6UTV - chains CCC and DDD of the 9 polymer chains in the assembly; structure by X-ray diffraction, 3.45 A resolution.

# Chain CCC
Protein: DNA-directed RNA polymerase subunit beta
Organism: Escherichia coli K-12
Notes: EC 2.7.7.6
UniProt: P0A8V2 (RPOB_ECOLI); residue numbers follow UniProt; this construct covers 1-1342
Sequence (1342 residues; numbered 1 to 1342; the number before each row is that of its first residue):
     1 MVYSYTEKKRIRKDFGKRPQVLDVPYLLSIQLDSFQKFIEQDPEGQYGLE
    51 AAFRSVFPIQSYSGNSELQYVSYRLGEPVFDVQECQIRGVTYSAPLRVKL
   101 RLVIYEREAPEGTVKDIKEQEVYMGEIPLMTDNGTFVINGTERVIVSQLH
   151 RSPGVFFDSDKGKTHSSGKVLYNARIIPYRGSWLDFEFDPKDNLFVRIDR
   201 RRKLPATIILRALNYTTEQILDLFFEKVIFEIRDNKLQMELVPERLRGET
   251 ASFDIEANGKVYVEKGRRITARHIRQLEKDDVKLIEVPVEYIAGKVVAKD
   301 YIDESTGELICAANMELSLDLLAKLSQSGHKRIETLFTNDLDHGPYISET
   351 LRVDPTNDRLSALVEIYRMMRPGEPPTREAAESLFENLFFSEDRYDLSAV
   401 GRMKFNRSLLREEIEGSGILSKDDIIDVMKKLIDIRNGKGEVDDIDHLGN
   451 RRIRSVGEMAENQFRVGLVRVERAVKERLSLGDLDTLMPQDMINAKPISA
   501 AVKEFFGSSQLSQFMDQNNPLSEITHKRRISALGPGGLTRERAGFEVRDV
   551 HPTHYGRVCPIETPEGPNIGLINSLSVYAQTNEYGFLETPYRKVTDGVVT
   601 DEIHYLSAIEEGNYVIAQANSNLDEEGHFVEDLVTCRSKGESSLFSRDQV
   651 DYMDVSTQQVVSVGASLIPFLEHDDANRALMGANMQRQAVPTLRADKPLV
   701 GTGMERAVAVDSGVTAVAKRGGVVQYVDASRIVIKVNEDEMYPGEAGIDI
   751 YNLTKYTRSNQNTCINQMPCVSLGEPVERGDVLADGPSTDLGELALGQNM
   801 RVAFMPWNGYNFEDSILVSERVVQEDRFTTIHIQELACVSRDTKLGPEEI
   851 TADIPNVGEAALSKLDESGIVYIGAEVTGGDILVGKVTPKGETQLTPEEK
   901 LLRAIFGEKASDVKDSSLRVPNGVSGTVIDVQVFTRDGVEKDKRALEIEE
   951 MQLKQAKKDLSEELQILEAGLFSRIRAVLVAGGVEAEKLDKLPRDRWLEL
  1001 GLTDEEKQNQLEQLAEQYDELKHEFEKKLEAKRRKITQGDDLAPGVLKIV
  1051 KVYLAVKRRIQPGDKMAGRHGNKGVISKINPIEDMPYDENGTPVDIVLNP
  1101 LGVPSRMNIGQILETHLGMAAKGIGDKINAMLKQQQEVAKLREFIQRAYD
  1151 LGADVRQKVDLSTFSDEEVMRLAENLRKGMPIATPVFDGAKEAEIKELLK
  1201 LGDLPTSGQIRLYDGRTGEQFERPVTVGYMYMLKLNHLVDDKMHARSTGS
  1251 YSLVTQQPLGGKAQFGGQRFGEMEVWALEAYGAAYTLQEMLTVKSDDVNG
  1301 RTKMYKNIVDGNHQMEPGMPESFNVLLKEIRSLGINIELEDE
Unresolved in the structure: 1
Swiss-Prot annotation at these positions:
  - modified residue (N6-acetyllysine): Lys1022, Lys1200

# Chain DDD
Protein: DNA-directed RNA polymerase subunit beta'
Organism: Escherichia coli K-12
Notes: EC 2.7.7.6
UniProt: P0A8T7 (RPOC_ECOLI); residues 1-1407 here = UniProt positions 1-1407
Sequence (1407 residues; each row starts with the number of its first residue):
     1 MKDLLKFLKAQTKTEEFDAIKIALASPDMIRSWSFGEVKKPETINYRTFK
    51 PERDGLFCARIFGPVKDYECLCGKYKRLKHRGVICEKCGVEVTQTKVRRE
   101 RMGHIELASPTAHIWFLKSLPSRIGLLLDMPLRDIERVLYFESYVVIEGG
   151 MTNLERQQILTEEQYLDALEEFGDEFDAKMGAEAIQALLKSMDLEQECEQ
   201 LREELNETNSETKRKKLTKRIKLLEAFVQSGNKPEWMILTVLPVLPPDLR
   251 PLVPLDGGRFATSDLNDLYRRVINRNNRLKRLLDLAAPDIIVRNEKRMLQ
   301 EAVDALLDNGRRGRAITGSNKRPLKSLADMIKGKQGRFRQNLLGKRVDYS
   351 GRSVITVGPYLRLHQCGLPKKMALELFKPFIYGKLELRGLATTIKAAKKM
   401 VEREEAVVWDILDEVIREHPVLLNRAPTLHRLGIQAFEPVLIEGKAIQLH
   451 PLVCAAYNADFDGDQMAVHVPLTLEAQLEARALMMSTNNILSPANGEPII
   501 VPSQDVVLGLYYMTRDCVNAKGEGMVLTGPKEAERLYRSGLASLHARVKV
   551 RITEYEKDANGELVAKTSLKDTTVGRAILWMIVPKGLPYSIVNQALGKKA
   601 ISKMLNTCYRILGLKPTVIFADQIMYTGFAYAARSGASVGIDDMVIPEKK
   651 HEIISEAEAEVAEIQEQFQSGLVTAGERYNKVIDIWAAANDRVSKAMMDN
   701 LQTETVINRDGQEEKQVSFNSIYMMADSGARGSAAQIRQLAGMRGLMAKP
   751 DGSIIETPITANFREGLNVLQYFISTHGARKGLADTALKTANSGYLTRRL
   801 VDVAQDLVVTEDDCGTHEGIMMTPVIEGGDVKEPLRDRVLGRVTAEDVLK
   851 PGTADILVPRNTLLHEQWCDLLEENSVDAVKVRSVVSCDTDFGVCAHCYG
   901 RDLARGHIINKGEAIGVIAAQSIGEPGTQLTMRTFHIGGAASRAAAESSI
   951 QVKNKGSIKLSNVKSVVNSSGKLVITSRNTELKLIDEFGRTKESYKVPYG
  1001 AVLAKGDGEQVAGGETVANWDPHTMPVITEVSGFVRFTDMIDGQTITRQT
  1051 DELTGLSSLVVLDSAERTAGGKDLRPALKIVDAQGNDVLIPGTDMPAQYF
  1101 LPGKAIVQLEDGVQISSGDTLARIPQESGGTKDITGGLPRVADLFEARRP
  1151 KEPAILAEISGIVSFGKETKGKRRLVITPVDGSDPYEEMIPKWRQLNVFE
  1201 GERVERGDVISDGPEAPHDILRLRGVHAVTRYIVNEVQDVYRLQGVKIND
  1251 KHIEVIVRQMLRKATIVNAGSSDFLEGEQVEYSRVKIANRELEANGKVGA
  1301 TYSRDLLGITKASLATESFISAASFQETTRVLTEAAVAGKRDELRGLKEN
  1351 VIVGRLIPAGTGYAYHQDRMRRRAAGEAPAAPQVTAEDASASLAELLNAG
  1401 LGGSDNE
Unresolved in the structure: 1-14, 1377-1407
Metal / ion sites: Zn2+ site 1: Cys70, Cys72, Cys85, Cys88; Mg2+ site 1 near Asp460 (its only coordinating residue here); Mg2+ site 2: Asp460, Asp462, Asp464 (shared with 2 residues of chain 333); Zn2+ site 2: Cys814, Cys888, Cys895, Cys898
Residues lining bound ligands: diphosphate (DPO): Asn458, Asp460, Arg731, Arg933, Ile937
Swiss-Prot annotation at these positions:
  - binding site (Zn(2+)): Cys70, Cys72, Cys85, Cys88, Cys814, Cys888, Cys895, Cys898
  - binding site (Mg(2+)): Asp460, Asp462, Asp464
  - modified residue: Lys983 (N6-acetyllysine)

# Chain CCC / chain DDD interface
Pairs across the interface (386; chain CCC residue first):
  Ser167(CCC) - Ser1064(DDD)
  Ser167(CCC) - Ala1065(DDD)  hydrogen bond (backbone-backbone)
  Gly168(CCC) - Ala1065(DDD)
  Lys169(CCC) - Arg1067(DDD)
  Arg268(CCC) - Asp1042(DDD)  salt bridge
  Arg268(CCC) - Arg1048(DDD)
  Thr270(CCC) - Arg1048(DDD)
  Asp340(CCC) - Thr1068(DDD)
  Leu341(CCC) - Gly1043(DDD)
  Phe545(CCC) - Lys781(DDD)
  Phe545(CCC) - Leu788(DDD)  hydrophobic
  Arg548(CCC) - Arg780(DDD)  hydrogen bond (backbone-side chain)
  Arg548(CCC) - Leu788(DDD)
  Asp549(CCC) - Pro750(DDD)
  Asp549(CCC) - Arg780(DDD)
  Asp549(CCC) - Lys781(DDD)
  Val550(CCC) - Phe773(DDD)  hydrophobic
  Val550(CCC) - Thr776(DDD)
  Val550(CCC) - His777(DDD)  hydrogen bond (backbone-side chain)
  Val550(CCC) - Arg780(DDD)
  His551(CCC) - Phe773(DDD)
  Tyr555(CCC) - Val769(DDD)
  Tyr555(CCC) - Leu770(DDD)
  Tyr555(CCC) - Phe773(DDD)  hydrophobic
  Pro560(CCC) - Thr776(DDD)
  Pro560(CCC) - Arg780(DDD)  hydrogen bond (backbone-side chain)
  Ile561(CCC) - Tyr772(DDD)  hydrophobic
  Thr563(CCC) - Arg780(DDD)
  Glu565(CCC) - Leu783(DDD)
  Glu565(CCC) - His936(DDD)  salt bridge
  Gly566(CCC) - Ala787(DDD)
  Ile569(CCC) - Arg780(DDD)
  Ile569(CCC) - Leu783(DDD)
  Ile569(CCC) - Ala784(DDD)
  Asn573(CCC) - Arg780(DDD)
  Gln618(CCC) - Val769(DDD)
  Gln618(CCC) - Leu770(DDD)
  Asn620(CCC) - Asn768(DDD)
  Asn620(CCC) - Val769(DDD)
  Ser642(CCC) - Leu770(DDD)
  Val660(CCC) - Val769(DDD)  hydrophobic
  Val660(CCC) - Phe773(DDD)  hydrophobic
  Leu671(CCC) - Tyr772(DDD)
  Glu672(CCC) - Gly766(DDD)
  Glu672(CCC) - Leu767(DDD)  hydrogen bond (backbone-backbone)
  His673(CCC) - Phe763(DDD)  hydrogen bond (side chain-backbone)
  His673(CCC) - Arg764(DDD)  hydrogen bond (side chain-backbone)
  His673(CCC) - Glu765(DDD)
  His673(CCC) - Gly766(DDD)  hydrogen bond (side chain-backbone)
  Asp674(CCC) - Phe763(DDD)
  Asp674(CCC) - Tyr772(DDD)  hydrogen bond (backbone-side chain)
  Asp675(CCC) - Arg744(DDD)  salt bridge
  Asp675(CCC) - Phe763(DDD)
  Asp675(CCC) - Tyr772(DDD)  hydrogen bond (backbone-side chain)
  Ala676(CCC) - Tyr772(DDD)  hydrogen bond (backbone-side chain)
  Ala676(CCC) - Ala779(DDD)  hydrophobic
  Asn677(CCC) - Ala779(DDD)
  Asn677(CCC) - Leu783(DDD)
  Asn677(CCC) - His936(DDD)
  Asn677(CCC) - Gly938(DDD)  hydrogen bond (side chain-backbone)
  Ala679(CCC) - Tyr772(DDD)
  Leu680(CCC) - Leu783(DDD)  hydrophobic
  Met681(CCC) - His936(DDD)  hydrogen bond
  Phe804(CCC) - Ala637(DDD)
  Phe804(CCC) - Ser638(DDD)  hydrogen bond (backbone-side chain)
  Met805(CCC) - Ala637(DDD)
  Pro806(CCC) - Asp505(DDD)
  Pro806(CCC) - Ala632(DDD)
  Pro806(CCC) - Ala633(DDD)
  Pro806(CCC) - Ala637(DDD)
  Trp807(CCC) - Ala633(DDD)  hydrophobic
  Asn808(CCC) - Pro359(DDD)
  Asn808(CCC) - Phe629(DDD)
  Asn808(CCC) - Ala630(DDD)
  Asn808(CCC) - Ala633(DDD)
  Gly809(CCC) - Val357(DDD)
  Gly809(CCC) - Pro359(DDD)
  Gly809(CCC) - Phe629(DDD)
  Tyr810(CCC) - Val357(DDD)
  Tyr810(CCC) - Pro359(DDD)  hydrophobic
  Tyr810(CCC) - Tyr360(DDD)
  Asn811(CCC) - Asp505(DDD)
  Phe812(CCC) - Val357(DDD)  hydrophobic
  Phe812(CCC) - Pro451(DDD)
  Phe812(CCC) - Phe461(DDD)  hydrophobic
  Phe812(CCC) - Ser503(DDD)
  Phe812(CCC) - Gln504(DDD)  hydrogen bond (backbone-side chain)
  Phe812(CCC) - Asp505(DDD)
  Phe812(CCC) - Phe629(DDD)  hydrophobic
  Glu813(CCC) - Ala459(DDD)
  Glu813(CCC) - Asp460(DDD)
  Glu813(CCC) - Phe461(DDD)  hydrogen bond (backbone-backbone)
  Glu813(CCC) - Gln504(DDD)
  Asp814(CCC) - Phe461(DDD)
  Asp814(CCC) - Arg731(DDD)  salt bridge
  Ser815(CCC) - Val357(DDD)
  Ser815(CCC) - Phe461(DDD)
  Arg841(CCC) - Asp256(DDD)  salt bridge
  Arg841(CCC) - Gly257(DDD)
  Lys844(CCC) - Arg47(DDD)
  Gln894(CCC) - Lys66(DDD)
  Gln894(CCC) - Glu69(DDD)  hydrogen bond
  Gln894(CCC) - Lys76(DDD)
  Gln894(CCC) - Arg77(DDD)  hydrogen bond
  Gln1061(CCC) - Lys445(DDD)
  Pro1062(CCC) - Ala446(DDD)
  Gly1063(CCC) - Val354(DDD)
  Gly1063(CCC) - Ala446(DDD)
  Lys1065(CCC) - Asp462(DDD)
  Lys1073(CCC) - Asp462(DDD)
  Val1075(CCC) - Val354(DDD)  hydrophobic
  Val1075(CCC) - Ile355(DDD)
  Val1075(CCC) - Phe461(DDD)
  Val1075(CCC) - Asp462(DDD)
  Val1075(CCC) - Gly463(DDD)
  Ile1076(CCC) - Thr356(DDD)  hydrogen bond (backbone-side chain)
  Ser1077(CCC) - Thr356(DDD)
  Ser1077(CCC) - Val357(DDD)
  Asn1099(CCC) - Gln504(DDD)
  Asn1099(CCC) - Asp505(DDD)
  Pro1100(CCC) - Ala637(DDD)
  Pro1100(CCC) - Val639(DDD)  hydrophobic
  Pro1100(CCC) - Met725(DDD)
  Leu1101(CCC) - Gln504(DDD)
  Leu1101(CCC) - Asp505(DDD)
  Leu1101(CCC) - Met725(DDD)  hydrophobic
  Leu1101(CCC) - Ala730(DDD)  hydrophobic
  Leu1101(CCC) - Arg731(DDD)  hydrogen bond (backbone-side chain)
  Gly1102(CCC) - Arg731(DDD)
  Pro1104(CCC) - Met725(DDD)  hydrophobic
  Pro1104(CCC) - Gln736(DDD)
  Ser1105(CCC) - Arg731(DDD)  hydrogen bond
  Arg1106(CCC) - Arg731(DDD)
  Met1107(CCC) - Gln736(DDD)
  Met1107(CCC) - Gln739(DDD)
  Met1107(CCC) - Phe763(DDD)  hydrophobic
  Met1107(CCC) - Ile937(DDD)
  Ile1109(CCC) - Ile641(DDD)  hydrophobic
  Ile1109(CCC) - Met644(DDD)  hydrophobic
  Ile1109(CCC) - Leu740(DDD)  hydrophobic
  Ile1112(CCC) - Val639(DDD)  hydrophobic
  Ile1112(CCC) - Ile641(DDD)  hydrophobic
  Leu1113(CCC) - Ile641(DDD)  hydrophobic
  His1116(CCC) - Gly640(DDD)
  His1116(CCC) - Ile641(DDD)  hydrogen bond (side chain-backbone)
  Phe1187(CCC) - Leu767(DDD)
  Phe1187(CCC) - Asn768(DDD)
  Phe1187(CCC) - Tyr772(DDD)  hydrophobic
  Glu1192(CCC) - Ile641(DDD)
  Glu1192(CCC) - Arg764(DDD)  salt bridge
  Lys1196(CCC) - Asp642(DDD)  salt bridge
  Gln1209(CCC) - Ser638(DDD)
  Gln1209(CCC) - Val639(DDD)
  Gln1209(CCC) - Gly640(DDD)
  Gln1209(CCC) - Asp643(DDD)
  Glu1219(CCC) - Arg634(DDD)  salt bridge
  Phe1221(CCC) - Ala633(DDD)
  Phe1221(CCC) - Arg634(DDD)
  Glu1222(CCC) - Tyr512(DDD)
  Glu1222(CCC) - Tyr537(DDD)  hydrogen bond
  Glu1222(CCC) - Arg634(DDD)  hydrogen bond (backbone-backbone)
  Glu1222(CCC) - Ser635(DDD)  hydrogen bond (backbone-backbone)
  Arg1223(CCC) - Tyr512(DDD)
  Arg1223(CCC) - Ser635(DDD)  hydrogen bond (backbone-backbone)
  Arg1223(CCC) - Gly636(DDD)
  Arg1223(CCC) - Ala637(DDD)
  Arg1223(CCC) - Phe719(DDD)  hydrogen bond (side chain-backbone)
  Arg1223(CCC) - Ser721(DDD)  hydrogen bond
  Arg1223(CCC) - Met724(DDD)  hydrogen bond
  Pro1224(CCC) - Gly636(DDD)
  Pro1224(CCC) - Ser638(DDD)
  Val1225(CCC) - Gly636(DDD)
  Val1225(CCC) - Ser638(DDD)
  Thr1226(CCC) - Ser638(DDD)  hydrogen bond
  Thr1226(CCC) - Val639(DDD)  hydrogen bond (side chain-backbone)
  Thr1226(CCC) - Gly640(DDD)
  Val1239(CCC) - Ser353(DDD)
  Val1239(CCC) - Val354(DDD)  hydrophobic
  Val1239(CCC) - Lys445(DDD)
  Asp1240(CCC) - Lys445(DDD)  salt bridge
  Lys1242(CCC) - Val354(DDD)
  Lys1242(CCC) - Gln465(DDD)
  Met1243(CCC) - Arg352(DDD)
  Met1243(CCC) - Ser353(DDD)
  Met1243(CCC) - Met372(DDD)  hydrophobic
  Met1243(CCC) - Lys445(DDD)
  His1244(CCC) - Gly351(DDD)
  His1244(CCC) - Arg352(DDD)  hydrogen bond (backbone-backbone)
  His1244(CCC) - Met372(DDD)
  Ala1245(CCC) - Ser350(DDD)
  Ala1245(CCC) - Gly351(DDD)
  Ala1245(CCC) - Met372(DDD)
  Ala1245(CCC) - Glu375(DDD)
  Arg1246(CCC) - Asp348(DDD)  salt bridge
  Arg1246(CCC) - Tyr349(DDD)  hydrogen bond (backbone-backbone)
  Arg1246(CCC) - Ser350(DDD)  hydrogen bond (backbone-backbone)
  Ser1247(CCC) - Asp348(DDD)
  Ser1247(CCC) - Tyr349(DDD)  hydrogen bond (backbone-backbone)
  Ser1247(CCC) - Glu375(DDD)  hydrogen bond (side chain-backbone)
  Ser1247(CCC) - Leu376(DDD)
  Ser1247(CCC) - Lys378(DDD)
  Thr1248(CCC) - Tyr349(DDD)
  Tyr1251(CCC) - Asp348(DDD)  hydrogen bond
  Leu1253(CCC) - Val253(DDD)  hydrophobic
  Val1254(CCC) - Arg99(DDD)  hydrogen bond (backbone-side chain)
  Val1254(CCC) - Asp248(DDD)
  Val1254(CCC) - Leu249(DDD)
  Val1254(CCC) - Pro251(DDD)
  Val1254(CCC) - Arg337(DDD)
  Thr1255(CCC) - Arg337(DDD)
  Thr1255(CCC) - Asn341(DDD)
  Gln1256(CCC) - Arg99(DDD)
  Gln1257(CCC) - Asn341(DDD)  hydrogen bond (side chain-backbone)
  Gln1257(CCC) - Lys345(DDD)
  Gln1257(CCC) - Arg346(DDD)  hydrogen bond (side chain-backbone)
  Pro1258(CCC) - Arg346(DDD)
  Pro1258(CCC) - Val347(DDD)
  Leu1259(CCC) - Arg346(DDD)
  Gly1260(CCC) - Arg346(DDD)
  Gly1261(CCC) - Arg346(DDD)
  Phe1265(CCC) - Glu375(DDD)
  Gly1267(CCC) - Arg346(DDD)  hydrogen bond (backbone-side chain)
  Gly1267(CCC) - Val347(DDD)
  Gly1267(CCC) - Ser350(DDD)
  Gln1268(CCC) - Lys345(DDD)
  Gln1268(CCC) - Arg346(DDD)
  Gln1268(CCC) - Val347(DDD)  hydrogen bond (backbone-backbone)
  Gln1268(CCC) - Ser350(DDD)  hydrogen bond (backbone-side chain)
  Gln1268(CCC) - Gly351(DDD)
  Gln1268(CCC) - Arg352(DDD)
  Arg1269(CCC) - Arg339(DDD)  hydrogen bond (side chain-backbone)
  Arg1269(CCC) - Gln340(DDD)  hydrogen bond (side chain-backbone)
  Arg1269(CCC) - Gly344(DDD)
  Arg1269(CCC) - Lys345(DDD)
  Arg1269(CCC) - Arg346(DDD)
  Phe1270(CCC) - Gly344(DDD)
  Phe1270(CCC) - Lys345(DDD)  hydrogen bond (backbone-backbone)
  Phe1270(CCC) - Val347(DDD)  hydrophobic
  Phe1270(CCC) - Ile434(DDD)  hydrophobic
  Phe1270(CCC) - His469(DDD)
  Glu1272(CCC) - Arg339(DDD)
  Glu1272(CCC) - Leu343(DDD)
  Glu1272(CCC) - Arg798(DDD)  salt bridge
  Met1273(CCC) - Thr428(DDD)
  Glu1274(CCC) - Asn424(DDD)
  Glu1274(CCC) - Thr428(DDD)  hydrogen bond
  Glu1274(CCC) - Ile434(DDD)
  Val1275(CCC) - Leu343(DDD)
  Trp1276(CCC) - Val801(DDD)
  Trp1276(CCC) - Val917(DDD)
  Trp1276(CCC) - Gln921(DDD)  hydrogen bond (backbone-side chain)
  Ala1277(CCC) - Arg431(DDD)
  Ala1277(CCC) - Ile434(DDD)  hydrophobic
  Ala1277(CCC) - Gln921(DDD)
  Leu1278(CCC) - Ile434(DDD)  hydrophobic
  Leu1278(CCC) - Met484(DDD)  hydrophobic
  Glu1279(CCC) - Gln805(DDD)
  Glu1279(CCC) - Ala914(DDD)
  Glu1279(CCC) - Val917(DDD)
  Glu1279(CCC) - Val1351(DDD)
  Glu1279(CCC) - Ile1357(DDD)
  Ala1280(CCC) - Arg431(DDD)  hydrogen bond (backbone-side chain)
  Ala1280(CCC) - Ile918(DDD)
  Ala1280(CCC) - Gln921(DDD)
  Tyr1281(CCC) - Arg431(DDD)  hydrogen bond (side chain-backbone)
  Tyr1281(CCC) - Leu432(DDD)
  Tyr1281(CCC) - Ile434(DDD)  hydrogen bond (side chain-backbone)
  Tyr1281(CCC) - Gln435(DDD)
  Tyr1281(CCC) - Met484(DDD)  hydrophobic
  Tyr1281(CCC) - Asn489(DDD)  hydrogen bond
  Gly1282(CCC) - Gly1360(DDD)
  Gly1282(CCC) - Thr1361(DDD)  hydrogen bond (backbone-backbone)
  Ala1283(CCC) - Glu479(DDD)
  Ala1283(CCC) - Leu483(DDD)
  Ala1284(CCC) - Glu479(DDD)  hydrogen bond (backbone-side chain)
  Ala1284(CCC) - Leu1356(DDD)  hydrophobic
  Ala1284(CCC) - Ile1357(DDD)  hydrophobic
  Ala1284(CCC) - Thr1361(DDD)  hydrogen bond (backbone-side chain)
  Tyr1285(CCC) - Glu475(DDD)
  Tyr1285(CCC) - Glu479(DDD)  hydrogen bond (backbone-side chain)
  Tyr1285(CCC) - Thr1361(DDD)
  Thr1286(CCC) - Leu422(DDD)
  Thr1286(CCC) - Ala476(DDD)
  Thr1286(CCC) - Glu479(DDD)  hydrogen bond (backbone-side chain)
  Leu1287(CCC) - Val1351(DDD)  hydrophobic
  Leu1287(CCC) - Ile1357(DDD)  hydrophobic
  Gln1288(CCC) - Arg1355(DDD)
  Gln1288(CCC) - Leu1356(DDD)
  Glu1289(CCC) - Val470(DDD)
  Glu1289(CCC) - Pro471(DDD)
  Glu1289(CCC) - Leu472(DDD)  hydrogen bond (side chain-backbone)
  Glu1289(CCC) - Thr473(DDD)  hydrogen bond (side chain-backbone)
  Glu1289(CCC) - Ala476(DDD)
  Met1290(CCC) - Val347(DDD)
  Met1290(CCC) - His469(DDD)  hydrogen bond
  Leu1291(CCC) - Lys345(DDD)  hydrogen bond (backbone-side chain)
  Leu1291(CCC) - Val1351(DDD)
  Thr1292(CCC) - Gly1354(DDD)
  Val1293(CCC) - Asp348(DDD)
  Lys1294(CCC) - Arg346(DDD)
  Lys1294(CCC) - Val347(DDD)
  Lys1294(CCC) - Asp348(DDD)  hydrogen bond (backbone-backbone)
  Lys1294(CCC) - Val470(DDD)  hydrogen bond (side chain-backbone)
  Lys1294(CCC) - Leu472(DDD)
  Ser1295(CCC) - Lys345(DDD)
  Ser1295(CCC) - Arg346(DDD)
  Asp1296(CCC) - Lys345(DDD)
  Met1304(CCC) - Thr473(DDD)
  Tyr1305(CCC) - Tyr349(DDD)
  Tyr1305(CCC) - Pro379(DDD)  hydrophobic
  Tyr1305(CCC) - Tyr382(DDD)
  Ile1308(CCC) - Pro379(DDD)  hydrophobic
  Ile1308(CCC) - Phe380(DDD)  hydrophobic
  Ile1308(CCC) - Leu472(DDD)  hydrophobic
  Val1309(CCC) - Pro379(DDD)
  Val1309(CCC) - Gly383(DDD)
  His1313(CCC) - Phe380(DDD)
  His1313(CCC) - Leu472(DDD)
  His1313(CCC) - Thr473(DDD)
  His1313(CCC) - Leu474(DDD)  hydrogen bond (backbone-backbone)
  His1313(CCC) - Glu475(DDD)
  His1313(CCC) - Gln477(DDD)
  Met1315(CCC) - Thr473(DDD)
  Met1315(CCC) - Glu475(DDD)
  Gly1318(CCC) - Glu15(DDD)
  Gly1318(CCC) - Gly1354(DDD)
  Met1319(CCC) - Glu15(DDD)  hydrogen bond (backbone-side chain)
  Met1319(CCC) - Phe17(DDD)  hydrophobic
  Met1319(CCC) - Val1353(DDD)
  Pro1320(CCC) - Lys345(DDD)
  Pro1320(CCC) - Val1353(DDD)
  Pro1320(CCC) - Gly1354(DDD)
  Glu1321(CCC) - Arg99(DDD)  salt bridge
  Ser1322(CCC) - Asn341(DDD)  hydrogen bond (side chain-backbone)
  Phe1323(CCC) - Ile20(DDD)  hydrophobic
  Phe1323(CCC) - Leu342(DDD)  hydrophobic
  Phe1323(CCC) - Ile1352(DDD)  hydrophobic
  Val1325(CCC) - Arg99(DDD)
  Val1325(CCC) - Leu249(DDD)  hydrophobic
  Val1325(CCC) - Arg337(DDD)
  Leu1326(CCC) - Phe338(DDD)  hydrophobic
  Lys1328(CCC) - Glu100(DDD)
  Lys1328(CCC) - Met102(DDD)
  Lys1328(CCC) - Leu245(DDD)
  Lys1328(CCC) - Leu249(DDD)
  Glu1329(CCC) - Met330(DDD)
  Glu1329(CCC) - Arg337(DDD)  salt bridge
  Ile1330(CCC) - Ile331(DDD)  hydrophobic
  Arg1331(CCC) - Trp33(DDD)
  Arg1331(CCC) - Met102(DDD)
  Arg1331(CCC) - Pro243(DDD)
  Ser1332(CCC) - Met102(DDD)
  Ser1332(CCC) - Pro243(DDD)
  Ser1332(CCC) - Leu245(DDD)
  Ser1332(CCC) - Leu327(DDD)
  Leu1333(CCC) - His113(DDD)  hydrogen bond (backbone-side chain)
  Leu1333(CCC) - Trp115(DDD)  hydrophobic
  Leu1333(CCC) - Leu307(DDD)
  Leu1333(CCC) - Ile331(DDD)  hydrophobic
  Gly1334(CCC) - Ala25(DDD)  hydrogen bond (backbone-backbone)
  Ile1335(CCC) - Ile22(DDD)  hydrophobic
  Ile1335(CCC) - Ala23(DDD)
  Ile1335(CCC) - Ala25(DDD)
  Ile1335(CCC) - Trp115(DDD)  hydrophobic
  Asn1336(CCC) - Lys21(DDD)
  Asn1336(CCC) - Ile22(DDD)
  Asn1336(CCC) - Ala23(DDD)  hydrogen bond (backbone-backbone)
  Asn1336(CCC) - Leu24(DDD)
  Asn1336(CCC) - Ala25(DDD)
  Asn1336(CCC) - Met29(DDD)
  Asn1336(CCC) - Trp33(DDD)
  Ile1337(CCC) - Ile20(DDD)  hydrophobic
  Ile1337(CCC) - Lys21(DDD)
  Glu1338(CCC) - Ile20(DDD)
  Glu1338(CCC) - Lys21(DDD)  salt bridge
  Leu1339(CCC) - Ala19(DDD)
  Leu1339(CCC) - Ile20(DDD)  hydrophobic
  Glu1340(CCC) - Asp18(DDD)
  Glu1340(CCC) - Ala19(DDD)  hydrogen bond (backbone-backbone)
  Glu1340(CCC) - Lys21(DDD)  salt bridge
  Glu1340(CCC) - Arg1341(DDD)
  Asp1341(CCC) - Phe17(DDD)
  Asp1341(CCC) - Asp18(DDD)
  Glu1342(CCC) - Glu16(DDD)
  Glu1342(CCC) - Phe17(DDD)
  Glu1342(CCC) - Asp18(DDD)
Also at the interface, not in a pair above, chain CCC (172 interface residues in all): Pro552, Cys559, Pro567, Gly570, Arg637, Thr657, Arg678, Leu895, Thr896, Pro1044, Gly1074, Gly1271, Asn1312, Gln1314
Also at the interface, not in a pair above, chain DDD (198 interface residues in all): Thr48, Phe49, Tyr269, Ala328, Pro369, Glu386, Ile394, Leu429, Cys454, Ala467, Leu508, Leu544, Gly732, Ser775, Asp785, Lys789, Glu913, Phe935, Gly939, Gln1044, Lys1072, Leu1332, Ala1336, Leu1347, Ala1359, Gly1362

# Summary
172 residues of chain CCC face 198 of chain DDD across their interface, with 70 hydrogen bonds and 15 salt
bridges. Polar pairs include Arg268(CCC)-Asp1042(DDD), Glu565(CCC)-His936(DDD) and Asp675(CCC)-Arg744(DDD).
Bound to chain DDD: diphosphate. UniProt lists 8 Zn2+-binding residues and 3 Mg2+-binding residues on chain
DDD.
Chain CCC is DNA-directed RNA polymerase subunit beta and chain DDD is DNA-directed RNA polymerase subunit
beta', both from Escherichia coli K-12; the structure, E. coli sigma-S transcription initiation complex with a
6-nt RNA ("Fresh" crystal soaked with CTP, UTP ..., was determined by X-ray diffraction, deposited together
with 6UTW, 6UTX, 6UTY, 6UTZ, 6UU0, 6UU1 and 11 further entries.
